PDB entry 4P2M | X-ray diffraction, 2.70 A resolution | chain A

Chain A:
Name: Adenylate cyclase
Source organism: Mycobacterium tuberculosis
Notes: EC 4.6.1.1
UniProt: P0A4Y0 (CYA1_MYCTU); numbering as in UniProt (aligned over 212-443)
Sequence (234 residues; row label = number of the first residue in the row):
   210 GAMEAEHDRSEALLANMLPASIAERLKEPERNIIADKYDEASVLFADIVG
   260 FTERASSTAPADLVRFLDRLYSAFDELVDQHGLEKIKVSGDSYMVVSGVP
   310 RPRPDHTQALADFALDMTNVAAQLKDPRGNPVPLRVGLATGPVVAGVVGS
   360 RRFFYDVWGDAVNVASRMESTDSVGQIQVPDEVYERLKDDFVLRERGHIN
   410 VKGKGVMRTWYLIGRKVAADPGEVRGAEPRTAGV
Not modelled in the structure: 210-239, 259-272, 334, 340, 412-413, 427-443
Differences from the reference sequence: expression tag (210-211)
From the paper describing this entry:
  - conformationally variable residues (loop rearrangement, side-chain flip): S359, R376
  - self-association interface (contacts with another copy of this molecule); pairs are residue here / residue on that copy: S281-R274 (hydrogen bond)
  - catalytic residues: D256, D300, D365, N372, R376 (proposed by the authors, not directly observed)

Summary:
From the paper: catalytic residues D256, D300 and D365 among others; conformational variability at S359 and
R376.
Chain A is Adenylate cyclase (Mycobacterium tuberculosis); the structure, Swapped Dimer of Mycobacterial
Adenylyl cyclase Rv1625c: Form 1, was determined by X-ray diffraction, deposited together with 4P2F and 4P2X.
